Entry 1ZLK (X-ray diffraction, 3.10 A resolution); this record covers chains C and A of the 4 polymer chains in the assembly.

Chain C:
Molecule: 43-nt DNA strand
Sequence (43 nucleotides; each row starts with the number of its first residue):
     1 GGCCCGCGCTTTGGGGACTAAAGTCCCTAACCCTGGCCACGAT
Unresolved in the structure: 1-7, 32-43

Chain A:
Molecule: Dormancy Survival Regulator
Organism: Mycobacterium tuberculosis
Notes: fragment: C-terminal domain
Chain sequence (95 residues; numbered 123 to 217; the number before each row is that of its first residue):
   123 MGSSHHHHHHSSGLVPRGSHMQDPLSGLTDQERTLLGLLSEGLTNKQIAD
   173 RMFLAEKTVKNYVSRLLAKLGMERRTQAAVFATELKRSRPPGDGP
Unresolved in the structure: 123-144, 210-217
Differences from the reference sequence: cloning artifact (123-126, 133-143); expression tag (127-132)

Chain C / chain A interface:
Pairs across the interface (12; chain C residue first):
  DA22(C) with Thr166(A), phosphate contact; Asn167(A), hydrogen bond to the phosphate; Lys182(A), hydrogen bond to the base; Arg197(A), salt bridge to the phosphate
  DG23(C) with Lys182(A), hydrogen bond to the base; Arg196(A), phosphate contact; Arg197(A), salt bridge to the phosphate
  DT24(C) with Lys179(A), base contact; Asn183(A), base contact; Ser186(A), hydrogen bond to the phosphate
  DC25(C) with Lys179(A), base contact; Asn183(A), base contact
Also at the interface, not in a pair above, chain C (5 interface residues in all): DC26
Also at the interface, not in a pair above, chain A (13 interface residues in all): Leu165, Val185, Leu189, Glu195, Thr198

Summary:
5 residues of chain C and 13 residues of chain A are in contact, with 4 hydrogen bonds and 2 salt bridges.
Polar pairs include DA22(C)-Lys182(A), DG23(C)-Lys182(A) and DA22(C)-Asn167(A).
Chain C is a 43-nt DNA strand and chain A is Dormancy Survival Regulator (Mycobacterium tuberculosis); the
structure, Crystal Structure of the Mycobacterium tuberculosis Hypoxic Response Regulator DosR C-terminal
Domain-DNA Complex, was determined by X-ray diffraction, deposited together with 1ZLJ.
